Entry 9B0T (electron microscopy, 2.30 A resolution); this record covers chains A and B of the 8 polymer chains in the assembly.

== Chain A (and B) ==
Name: Creatine kinase U-type, mitochondrial
Organism: Homo sapiens
Notes: EC 2.7.3.2; chain B of this document is another copy of the same molecule, construct and numbering; everything in this record applies to it too
Reference sequence: P12532 (KCRU_HUMAN); residues 1-379 here correspond to UniProt positions 39-417 (UniProt number = residue number + 38)
Chain sequence (418 residues; row label = number of the first residue in the row; numbers below 1 keep their minus sign (Met-27 is residue -27)):
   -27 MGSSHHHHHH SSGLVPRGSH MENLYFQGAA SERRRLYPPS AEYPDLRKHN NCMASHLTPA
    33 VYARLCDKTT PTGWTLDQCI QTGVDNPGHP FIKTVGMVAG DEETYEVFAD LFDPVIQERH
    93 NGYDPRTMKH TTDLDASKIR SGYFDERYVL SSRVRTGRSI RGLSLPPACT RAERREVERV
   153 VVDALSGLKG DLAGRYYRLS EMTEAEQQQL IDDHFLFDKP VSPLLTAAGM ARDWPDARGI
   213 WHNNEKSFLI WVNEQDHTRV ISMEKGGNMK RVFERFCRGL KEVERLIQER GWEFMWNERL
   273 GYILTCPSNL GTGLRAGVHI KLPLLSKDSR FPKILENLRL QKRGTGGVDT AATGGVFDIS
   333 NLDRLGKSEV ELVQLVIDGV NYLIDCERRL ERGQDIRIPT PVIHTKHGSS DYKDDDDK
Unresolved in the structure: -27 to 2, 362-390
Construct notes: expression tag (-27 to 0, 380-390); engineered mutation Gln227 (Glu265 in P12532)
Residues lining bound ligands:
  - ADP (adenosine-5'-diphosphate): Ser123, Arg125, Arg127, Ile183, His186, Leu188, Trp223, Arg231, Met235, Arg287, Gly289, Val290, His291, Arg315, Gly318, Gly319, Val320, Asp330
  - creatine (CRN; N-[(E)-amino(imino)methyl]-N-methylglycine): Lys65, Thr66, Val67, Leu197, Cys278, Ser280, Val320
Curated features (UniProtKB/Swiss-Prot):
  - region: Ala2 to Ala26 (Cardiolipin-binding)
  - binding site (ATP): Ser123 to Arg127, His186, Arg231, Arg287, Arg315 to Val320, Asp330
  - modified residue: Ser113 (Phosphoserine), Ser158 (Phosphoserine), Thr175 (Phosphothreonine), Ser194 (Phosphoserine), Thr317 (Phosphothreonine)
What the authors report for this chain:
  - mutagenesis - H61A, H61K, E227Q: decreased binding to pCr
  - mutagenesis - H61A, E227Q: decreased binding to ADP
  - mutagenesis - H61A, H61K, D321N: unchanged catalytic activity
  - mutagenesis - E226A: decreased catalytic activity
  - mutagenesis - H61A, H61K, E226A, D321N: decreased binding to creatine

== Interface between chain A and chain B ==
Pairs across the interface (13):
  Arg7(A) - Thr44(B)
  Arg7(A) - Ser136(B)  hydrogen bond
  Arg7(A) - Ala140(B)  hydrogen bond (side chain-backbone)
  Arg7(A) - Thr142(B)
  Arg7(A) - Glu145(B)  salt bridge
  Pro10(A) - Gly134(B)
  Pro10(A) - Trp264(B)  hydrophobic
  Ser12(A) - Gly263(B)  hydrogen bond (side chain-backbone)
  Ser12(A) - Trp264(B)
  Ala13(A) - Trp264(B)
  Tyr15(A) - Gly263(B)
  Arg19(A) - Arg262(B)
  Pro31(A) - Gly263(B)
Interface residues without a listed pair, chain A (9 interface residues in all): Tyr9, Ala32
Interface residues without a listed pair, chain B (13 interface residues in all): Leu135, Glu148, Glu261, Glu265

== Overview ==
9 residues of chain A and 13 residues of chain B are in contact, with 3 hydrogen bonds and 1 salt bridge.
Polar pairs include Arg7(A)-Glu145(B), Arg7(A)-Ser136(B) and Arg7(A)-Ala140(B). From the paper: H61A, H61K and
E226A of chain A, among others, reduce binding to creatine; H61A, H61K and E227Q of chain A reduce binding to
pCr.
Both chains are Creatine kinase U-type, mitochondrial (Homo sapiens). Entry 9B0T (Cryo-EM structure of E227Q
variant of uMtCK1 in complex with transition state analog) was determined by electron microscopy, deposited
together with 9B04, 9B05, 9B0U, 9B14 and 9B16.
